PDB entry 4QLT | X-ray diffraction, 2.80 A resolution | chains S and T of the 28 polymer chains in the assembly

Chain S:
Name: Proteasome subunit alpha type-6
Organism: Saccharomyces cerevisiae
Notes: EC 3.4.25.1
UniProt: P40302 (PSA6_YEAST); residues 0-233 here correspond to UniProt positions 1-234 (UniProt number = residue number + 1)
Amino-acid sequence (234 residues; numbered 0 to 233; the number before each row is that of its first residue; numbering starts at 0):
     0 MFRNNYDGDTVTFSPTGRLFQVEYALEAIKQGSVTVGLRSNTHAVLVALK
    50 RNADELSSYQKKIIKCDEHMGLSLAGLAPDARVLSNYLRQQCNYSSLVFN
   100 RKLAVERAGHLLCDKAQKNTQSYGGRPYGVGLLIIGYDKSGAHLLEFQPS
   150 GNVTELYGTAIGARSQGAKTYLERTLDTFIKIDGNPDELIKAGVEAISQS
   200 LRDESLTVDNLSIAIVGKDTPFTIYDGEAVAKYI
Not modelled in the structure: 0-2
Swiss-Prot annotation at these positions:
  - modified residue: Ser13 (Phosphoserine)
  - cross-link: Lys190 (Glycyl lysine isopeptide (Lys-Gly) (interchain with G-Cter in ubiquitin))

Chain T:
Name: Probable proteasome subunit alpha type-7
Organism: Saccharomyces cerevisiae
Notes: EC 3.4.25.1
UniProt: P21242 (PSA7_YEAST); residues -3 to 284 here correspond to UniProt positions 1-288 (UniProt number = residue number + 4)
Amino-acid sequence (288 residues; row label = number of the first residue in the row; numbers below 1 keep their minus sign (Met-3 is residue -3)):
    -3 MTSIGTGYDLSNSVFSPDGRNFQVEYAVKAVENGTTSIGIKCNDGVVFAV
    47 EKLITSKLLVPQKNVKIQVVDRHIGCVYSGLIPDGRHLVNRGREEAASFK
    97 KLYKTPIPIPAFADRLGQYVQAHTLYNSVRPFGVSTIFGGVDKNGAHLYM
   147 LEPSGSYWGYKGAATGKGRQSAKAELEKLVDHHPEGLSAREAVKQAAKII
   197 YLAHEDNKEKDFELEISWCSLSETNGLHKFVKGDLLQEAIDFAQKEINGD
   247 DDEDEDDSDNVMSSDDENAPVATNANATTDQEGDIHLE
Not modelled in the structure: -3 to 1, 245-284
Swiss-Prot annotation at these positions:
  - modified residue: Thr-2 (N-acetylthreonine)

Interface between chain S and chain T:
Contacting residue pairs (67):
  Tyr5(S) with Asp5(T), hydrogen bond; Leu6(T), hydrophobic; Tyr22(T), hydrophobic
  Thr9(S) with Arg126(T)
  Val10(S) with Gln19(T); Asn123(T); Ser124(T); Val125(T); Arg126(T)
  Thr11(S) with Leu6(T); Gln19(T)
  Phe12(S) with Gln19(T), hydrogen bond (backbone-side chain); Tyr22(T); Ala23(T), hydrophobic; Arg126(T); Pro127(T)
  Ser13(S) with Tyr22(T)
  Pro14(S) with Tyr22(T), hydrophobic; Lys25(T)
  Thr15(S) with Lys25(T)
  Gly16(S) with Tyr22(T); Lys25(T); Ala26(T)
  Leu18(S) with Leu77(T), hydrophobic; Arg126(T)
  Arg38(S) with Val56(T)
  Glu105(S) with Lys59(T), salt bridge
  His109(S) with Arg82(T), hydrogen bond
  Cys112(S) with Pro79(T), hydrophobic; Arg82(T)
  Asp113(S) with Arg82(T), salt bridge; Asn86(T)
  Gln116(S) with Pro79(T); Asp80(T); His83(T), hydrogen bond
  Thr119(S) with Arg126(T), hydrogen bond (backbone-side chain)
  Gln120(S) with His119(T); Val125(T); Arg126(T), hydrogen bond (backbone-backbone); Phe128(T)
  Ser121(S) with Ser124(T)
  Tyr122(S) with Ser124(T), hydrogen bond (backbone-backbone)
  Ser149(S) with Pro79(T)
  Gly150(S) with Pro79(T)
  Asn151(S) with Ile78(T); Pro79(T)
  Thr153(S) with Leu55(T); Asn60(T)
  Glu154(S) with Leu55(T); Val56(T), hydrogen bond (backbone-backbone); Lys59(T), salt bridge; Asn60(T), hydrogen bond (backbone-side chain)
  Leu155(S) with Leu54(T); Leu55(T), hydrophobic; Val56(T)
  Tyr156(S) with Lys53(T); Leu54(T), hydrogen bond (backbone-backbone); Leu55(T); Val56(T); Pro57(T)
  Gly157(S) with Leu54(T)
  Lys168(S) with Leu54(T)
  Leu171(S) with Leu54(T)
  Glu172(S) with Ser52(T), hydrogen bond; Lys53(T); Leu54(T)
  Leu175(S) with Lys53(T)
Also at the interface, not in a pair above, chain S (37 interface residues in all): Asn4, Lys117, His142, Val152, Thr158
Also at the interface, not in a pair above, chain T (31 interface residues in all): Thr51, Gly129

Overview:
37 residues of chain S and 31 residues of chain T are in contact, with 11 hydrogen bonds and 3 salt bridges.
Among the polar pairs are Glu105(S)-Lys59(T), Asp113(S)-Arg82(T) and Glu154(S)-Lys59(T).
Chain S is Proteasome subunit alpha type-6 and chain T is Probable proteasome subunit alpha type-7, both from
Saccharomyces cerevisiae; the structure, yCP in complex with tripeptidic epoxyketone inhibitor 2 (PR924), was
determined by X-ray diffraction together with 4QLQ, 4QLS, 4QLU and 4QLV from the same study.
